8HVR - chains J and P of the 13 polymer chains in the assembly; structure by electron microscopy, 3.35 A resolution.

[Chain J]
Name: Regulatory protein AfsR
Source organism: Streptomyces coelicolor A3(2)
UniProtKB: P25941 (AFSR_STRCO); residues 1-270 here = UniProt positions 1-270
Chain sequence (290 residues; numbered -19 to 270; the number before each row is that of its first residue; numbers below 1 keep their minus sign (Met-19 is residue -19)):
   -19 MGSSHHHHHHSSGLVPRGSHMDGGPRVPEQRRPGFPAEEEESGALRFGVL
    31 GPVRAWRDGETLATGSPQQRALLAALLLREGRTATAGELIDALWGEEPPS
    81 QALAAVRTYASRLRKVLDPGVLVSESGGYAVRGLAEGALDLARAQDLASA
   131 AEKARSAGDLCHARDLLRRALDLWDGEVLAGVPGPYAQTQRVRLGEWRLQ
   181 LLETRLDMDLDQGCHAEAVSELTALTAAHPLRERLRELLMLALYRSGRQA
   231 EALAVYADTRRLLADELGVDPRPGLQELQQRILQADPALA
Not modelled in the structure: -19 to 16
Differences from the reference sequence: initiating methionine (-19); expression tag (-18 to 0)
Curated features (UniProtKB/Swiss-Prot):
  - DNA-binding region: Ala17 to Gly113 (OmpR/PhoB-type)
From the paper describing this entry:
  - binding site for the 65-nt DNA strand: Ser46, Gln48, Trp74, Pro79, Ser80, Gln81, Arg92
  - binding site for the 65-nt DNA strand (chain P): Arg87, Thr88, Ser91, Arg94, Lys95
  - mutagenesis - E176A, L211A, L243A: decreased expression
  - mutagenesis - E176A, L211A, L243A: decreased stability

[Chain P]
Molecule: 65-nt DNA strand
Sequence (65 nucleotides; each row starts with the number of its first residue):
     1 TGCGACGGTCTGACGCTCTACACAGTGCCAGGGGGAGATAAACGAACGCT
    51 GAACGCTCCGGCTAC
Not modelled in the structure: 62-65

[How chain J and chain P interact]
Residue-residue contacts (8; chain J residue first):
  Arg87(J) - DG48(P)  salt bridge to the phosphate
  Arg87(J) - DC49(P)  phosphate contact
  Thr88(J) - DG51(P)  hydrogen bond to the base
  Ser91(J) - DT50(P)  hydrogen bond to the phosphate
  Arg94(J) - DC49(P)  salt bridge to the phosphate
  Lys95(J) - DT50(P)  salt bridge to the phosphate
  Lys95(J) - DG51(P)  phosphate contact
  Tyr109(J) - DC49(P)  phosphate contact
Other interface residues (no listed pair), chain J (7 interface residues in all): Arg92
Other interface residues (no listed pair), chain P (5 interface residues in all): DA53

[Overview]
7 residues of chain J and 5 residues of chain P are in contact; the contacts include 2 hydrogen bonds and 3
salt bridges. Polar pairs include Thr88(J)-DG51(P), Ser91(J)-DT50(P) and Arg87(J)-DG48(P). The paper reports a
binding site for the 65-nt DNA strand at Ser46(J), Gln48(J) and Trp74(J) among others; E176A, L211A and L243A
of chain J reduce expression.
Here chain J is Regulatory protein AfsR (Streptomyces coelicolor A3(2)) and chain P is a 65-nt DNA strand.
Entry 8HVR (Cryo-EM structure of AfsR-dependent transcription activation complex with afsS promoter) was
determined by electron microscopy, deposited together with 8JKE.
